6ZZX - chains B and M of the 24 polymer chains in the assembly; structure by electron microscopy, 2.70 A resolution.

== Chain B ==
Protein: Photosystem I P700 chlorophyll a apoprotein A2
Source organism: Chlorella ohadii
Notes: EC 1.97.1.12
Reference sequence: W8SUA3 (W8SUA3_CHLSO); residues 6-734 here correspond to UniProt positions 5-733 (UniProt number = residue number - 1)
Amino-acid sequence (731 residues; numbered 4 to 734; the number before each row is that of its first residue):
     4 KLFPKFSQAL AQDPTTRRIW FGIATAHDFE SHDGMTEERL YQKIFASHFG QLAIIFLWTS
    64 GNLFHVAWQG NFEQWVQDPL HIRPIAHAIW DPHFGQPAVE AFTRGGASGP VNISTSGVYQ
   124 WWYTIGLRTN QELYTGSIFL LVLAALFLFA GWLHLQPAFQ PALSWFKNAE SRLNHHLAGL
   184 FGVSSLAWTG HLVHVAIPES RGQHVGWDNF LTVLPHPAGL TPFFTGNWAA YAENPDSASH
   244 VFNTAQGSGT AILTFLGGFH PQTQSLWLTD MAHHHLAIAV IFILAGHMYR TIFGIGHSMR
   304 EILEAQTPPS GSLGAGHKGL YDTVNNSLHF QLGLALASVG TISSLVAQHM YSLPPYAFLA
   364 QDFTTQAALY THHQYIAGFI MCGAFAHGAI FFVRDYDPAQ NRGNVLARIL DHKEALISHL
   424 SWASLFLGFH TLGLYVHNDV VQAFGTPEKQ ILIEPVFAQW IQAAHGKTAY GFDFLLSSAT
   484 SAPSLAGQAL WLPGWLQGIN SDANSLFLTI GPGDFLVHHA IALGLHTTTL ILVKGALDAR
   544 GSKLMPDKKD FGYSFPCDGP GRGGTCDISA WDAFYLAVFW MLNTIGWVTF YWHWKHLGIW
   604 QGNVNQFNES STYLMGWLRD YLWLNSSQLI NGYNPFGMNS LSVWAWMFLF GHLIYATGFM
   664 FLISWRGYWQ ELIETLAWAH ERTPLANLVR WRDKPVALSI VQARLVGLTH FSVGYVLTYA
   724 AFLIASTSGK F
Construct notes: insertion (5); conflict Ala241 (Val240 in W8SUA3), Ala402 (Glu401 in W8SUA3), Gln403 (Ala402 in W8SUA3)
Ion coordination: chlorophyll a Mg site 1 near Gln54 (its only coordinating residue here); chlorophyll a Mg site 2 near Asp94 (its only coordinating residue here); chlorophyll a Mg site 3 near Gln309 (its only coordinating residue here); 4Fe-4S cluster Fe: Cys560, Cys569 (shared with 2 residues of chain A)
Small-molecule neighbours:
  - beta-carotene (BCR), molecule 1: Phe6, Ile22, Ile26, Val692
  - beta-carotene (BCR), molecule 2: Leu55, Ile58, Phe59, Trp61, Phe150, Gly182, Leu183, Val186, Ser187
  - beta-carotene (BCR), molecule 3: Phe59, Thr62, Leu66, Trp124, Trp125, Ile128, Leu130, Gly139, Phe142, Leu143, Leu146, Trp210
  - beta-carotene (BCR), molecule 4: Leu189, Leu223, Phe226, Phe227, Leu279, Val283, Ile286, Leu287, His290, Ile298
  - beta-carotene (BCR), molecule 5: Phe333, Leu337, Ala340, Thr344, Met384, Ala387, Phe388, Gly391, Phe394, Phe395, Ala539
  - beta-carotene (BCR), molecule 6: Phe388, Phe395, Ile412, Val536, Leu540
  - beta-carotene (BCR), molecule 7: Leu435, Gly436, Val439
  - beta-carotene (BCR), molecule 8: Trp649, Met650, Phe653, Trp672, Leu675, Ile676, Leu679
  - beta-carotene (BCR), molecule 9: Thr686, Pro687, Leu688
  - chlorophyll b (CHL): Trp210, Asp211, Phe213, Leu214
  - chlorophyll a isomer (CL0): Leu621, Leu625, Trp626
  - chlorophyll a (CLA), molecule 1: Phe6, Phe9, Gly25, Ile26, Ala29, His30, Phe32, His35, Lys46, Ser50, Gln54, Ile57
  - chlorophyll a (CLA), molecule 2: Thr19, Ile22, Trp23, Ile676, Leu679, Ala680, His683, Val692, Arg693, Trp694, Arg695, Asp696, Pro698, Val699
  - chlorophyll a (CLA), molecule 3: Trp23, Phe653, Leu656, Ile657, Thr660, Met663, Phe664, Leu701, Val709, Thr712, His713, Val716
  - chlorophyll a (CLA), molecule 4: Ile26, Ala27, Thr28, His30, Asp31, His332, Leu335, Leu339, Phe382, Ile383, Cys385, Gly386, Ala389, His390, Ile393, Arg397, Tyr556, Trp574, Phe577, Phe653, Ile657, Thr712, Val716, Leu720
  - chlorophyll a (CLA), molecule 5: His30, Phe32, Glu33, Tyr44, Ile47, Ser50, His51, Gln54, Leu55, Ile58, Phe169, Arg175, His179, Leu183, Phe184, Leu331, His332, Gln334, Leu335, Ala338, Leu339, Val342
  - chlorophyll a (CLA), molecule 6: His30, Gln54, Ile57, Ile58, Trp61, Leu339, Ile379, Phe382, Ile383
  - chlorophyll a (CLA), molecule 7: Phe48, Phe52, Leu149, Phe152, Ala153, Leu156, His157, Phe162, Pro164, Trp168
  - chlorophyll a (CLA), molecule 8: Phe48, His51, Phe52, Leu55, Trp124, Trp168, Phe169, Asn171, Ser174, Arg175, His178, His179, Gly182, Leu183, Phe184, Tyr359
  - chlorophyll a (CLA), molecule 9: Ile57, Leu60, Trp61, Ser63, Gly64, Phe67, His68, Trp71, Gln72, His90, Ala91, Trp93, Leu144
  - chlorophyll a (CLA), molecule 10: Ile58, Phe59, Trp61, Thr62, Ser119, Gly120, Trp124, Val186, Ser187, Ala190, Val342, Ile345, Ser346, Val349, Met353, Tyr359, Leu372, His375, His376, Ile379, Ile383
  - chlorophyll a (CLA), molecule 11: Trp61, Asn65, His68, Val69, Ala89, His90, Asn115, Ile116, Ser117, Thr118, Ser119, Val121, Val646, Trp647, Met650
  - chlorophyll a (CLA), molecule 12: Trp61, Asn65, Thr118, Ser119, Ala371, Leu372, Thr374, His375, Tyr378, Ile379, Phe382, Met650, Val719, Leu720, Tyr722, Ala723, Leu726, Ile727
  - chlorophyll a (CLA), molecule 13: His90, Ala91, Ile92, Trp93, Asp94, His96, Phe97, Phe105, Asn115, Ser645, Val646, Trp649
  - chlorophyll a (CLA), molecule 14: Trp124, Thr127, Ile128, Leu183, Phe184, Ser187, Ser188, Trp191, Leu195, Leu269, Met274, His277, His278, Ile281, Phe285, Ile345, Leu348, Val349, His352, Met353, Pro358, Tyr359
  - chlorophyll a (CLA), molecule 15: Ile128, Gly129, Leu130, Glu135, Thr138, Gly139, Phe142, Ser187, Ala190, Trp191, Gly193, His194, His197, Val198, Val208, Gly209, Trp210, Phe213
  - chlorophyll a (CLA), molecule 16: Trp168, Asn171, Ser174, His178, Thr294, Ile295, Phe296
  - chlorophyll a (CLA), molecule 17: Ala172, Arg175, Leu176, His179, Leu180, Phe184, Met302, Leu306, Tyr324, Val327, Asn328, Leu337, Ala338, Ser341, Val342, Ile345
  - chlorophyll a (CLA), molecule 18: Leu176, Leu180, Phe184, Ile284, Phe285, Ala288, Met291, Tyr292, Met302, Ile305, Leu306
  - chlorophyll a (CLA), molecule 19: Asn177, His178, Ala181, Gly182, Val186, His290, Tyr292, Thr294, Phe296, Ile298
  - chlorophyll a (CLA), molecule 20: Leu189, Ala190, Thr192, Gly193, Val196, His197, Phe213, Leu214, Val216, Leu217, Pro218, His219, Gly222, Leu223, Phe226, Phe227, Tyr234, Ile255, Leu256, Leu279
  - chlorophyll a (CLA), molecule 21: Phe226, Trp231, Ala232, Tyr234, Ala235, Leu256, Phe258, His276, Leu279, Ala280, Val283, Ile284, Leu493
  - chlorophyll a (CLA), molecule 22: Thr257, Phe258, Gly260, Gly261, Leu269, Asp273, Met274, His276, His277, Ala280, Ile281, Ile284, His352, Leu356, Trp494, Trp498
  - chlorophyll a (CLA), molecule 23: Leu287, Ala288, His290, Met291, Ile298, Gly299, His300
  - chlorophyll a (CLA), molecule 24: Met291, His300, Glu304, Ile305, Ala308, Gln309
  - chlorophyll a (CLA), molecule 25: Ile305, Leu306, Gln309, Leu316, His320, Leu323, Val327, Phe333, Val408, Leu409, Ile412
  - chlorophyll a (CLA), molecule 26: Ala308, Gln309, Thr310, Pro311, Pro312, Ser315, Leu316, His320
  - chlorophyll a (CLA), molecule 27: Ser315, Leu316, Val408, Arg411, Ile412, Asp414, His415, Leu419, His422
  - chlorophyll a (CLA), molecule 28: Leu337, Ala340, Ser341, Thr344, Ile345, Leu348, Gln351, His352, Tyr354, Ser355, Leu356, Trp498, Leu509, Phe510
  - chlorophyll a (CLA), molecule 29: Thr344, Ser347, Leu348, Gln351, Gln377, Gly381, Met384, Phe388, Leu528, Thr531, Thr532, Leu535, Met584, Thr587, Ile588
  - chlorophyll a (CLA), molecule 30: Gln351, Tyr354, Tyr373, Gln377, Phe460, Ala461, Trp463, Ile464, Gln465, His468, Phe510, Leu511, Ile513, His521, Ile524, Leu528, Val591, Tyr594, Trp595, Lys598, His599
  - chlorophyll a (CLA), molecule 31: Ala418, His422, Trp425
  - chlorophyll a (CLA), molecule 32: Leu419, His422, Leu423, Trp425, Ala525, Leu528, His529, Thr532
  - chlorophyll a (CLA), molecule 33: Ser421, His422, Ser424, Trp425, Leu428, Phe432
  - chlorophyll a (CLA), molecule 34: Ser424, Ser427, Leu428, Gly431, Phe432, Leu435, Leu526, Thr530, Leu533, Ile534, Leu579, Phe582, Trp583
  - chlorophyll a (CLA), molecule 35: Trp425, Leu428, Phe429, Phe432, His433
  - chlorophyll a (CLA), molecule 36: Trp425, Phe429, Leu430, Ile456, Glu457, Pro458, Val459, Phe460, Ala461, Asp517, Phe518, His521, His522, Ala525, His529
  - chlorophyll a (CLA), molecule 37: His433, Gly436, Leu437, Val439, His440, Val443, Phe447, Lys452, Ile454
  - chlorophyll a (CLA), molecule 38: Thr434, Tyr438, Val520, Ala523, Leu526, Asn586, Trp590, Phe593, Leu617, Trp620, Leu625, Ser629, Ile633, Phe651, His655, Tyr658, Tyr718, Thr721, Tyr722, Phe725
  - chlorophyll a (CLA), molecule 39: Leu435, Val439, Asp442, Val443, Leu526, Phe582, Trp583, Asn586, Trp590, Leu617, Leu621, Tyr658, Phe714
  - chlorophyll a (CLA), molecule 40: Trp463, Ile464, Ala467, His468, Phe477, Leu478, Leu479, Trp494, Leu495, Trp498, Phe510
  - chlorophyll a (CLA), molecule 41: Leu478, Ala485, Pro486, Ala489, Gly490, Leu493, Trp494
  - chlorophyll a (CLA), molecule 42: Trp649, Leu652, Phe653, His655, Leu656, Tyr658, Ala659, Phe662
  - chlorophyll a (CLA), molecule 43: Leu656, Ala659, Thr660, Phe662, Met663, Ile666, Ser667, Tyr671, Trp672, Leu675
  - chlorophyll a (CLA), molecule 44: Leu679, Ala682, His683, Thr686, Ala689, Val692
  - chlorophyll a (CLA), molecule 45: Ala682, Arg685, Thr686, Pro687
  - chlorophyll a (CLA), molecule 46: Pro687, Leu688, Ala689
  - beta,beta-caroten-4-one (ECH): Ile57, Leu60, Leu151
  - phylloquinone (PQN): Trp23, Met663, Phe664, Ser667, Trp668, Arg669, Trp672, Ile676, Val699, Ala700, Leu701, Ser702, Ala706
  - phosphatidylethanolamine (PTY), molecule 1: Trp210, Asp211, Phe213
  - phosphatidylethanolamine (PTY), molecule 2: Phe429, His433, Thr434, Leu437, Ile454, Ile456, Phe518, His522
  - 4Fe-4S cluster (SF4): Pro559, Cys560, Gly562, Pro563, Thr568, Cys569, Trp668, Ile703

== Chain M ==
Protein: Photosystem I reaction center subunit XII
Source organism: Chlorella ohadii
Reference sequence: W8SU98 (W8SU98_CHLSO); numbering as in UniProt (aligned over 1-31)
Amino-acid sequence (31 residues; each row starts with the number of its first residue):
     1 MPIADYQVFT ALFLALATGI FAVRLGVALY K
Small-molecule neighbours:
  - chlorophyll a (CLA), molecule 1: Val8, Ala11, Leu12, Ala15
  - chlorophyll a (CLA), molecule 2: Phe9, Leu12, Phe13
  - chlorophyll a (CLA), molecule 3: Leu16, Ile20, Val23, Arg24, Gly26, Val27
  - chlorophyll a (CLA), molecule 4: Gly26, Leu29, Tyr30
  - beta,beta-caroten-4-one (ECH): Leu12, Ala15, Leu16, Thr18, Gly19, Ala22, Leu25, Gly26, Leu29

== Interface between chain B and chain M ==
Residue-residue contacts (36; chain B residue first):
  Lys8(B) - Tyr30(M)  hydrogen bond (side chain-backbone)
  Lys46(B) - Leu29(M)  hydrogen bond (side chain-backbone)
  Lys46(B) - Lys31(M)
  Ala49(B) - Leu29(M)  hydrophobic
  Gly53(B) - Leu25(M)
  Leu60(B) - Thr18(M)
  Phe67(B) - Val8(M)  hydrophobic
  Phe67(B) - Ala11(M)  hydrophobic
  Ala70(B) - Ile3(M)
  Trp71(B) - Ile3(M)
  Trp71(B) - Val8(M)
  Glu76(B) - Met1(M)  hydrogen bond (side chain-backbone)
  Gln134(B) - Met1(M)  hydrogen bond (side chain-backbone)
  Gln134(B) - Pro2(M)
  Gln134(B) - Ile3(M)
  Gln134(B) - Gln7(M)  hydrogen bond
  Tyr137(B) - Gln7(M)  hydrogen bond (side chain-backbone)
  Tyr137(B) - Thr10(M)
  Tyr137(B) - Ala11(M)
  Ile141(B) - Ala11(M)  hydrophobic
  Ile141(B) - Leu14(M)  hydrophobic
  Leu144(B) - Ala11(M)
  Leu144(B) - Leu14(M)  hydrophobic
  Leu144(B) - Ala15(M)
  Leu144(B) - Thr18(M)
  Ala148(B) - Thr18(M)
  Ala148(B) - Phe21(M)  hydrophobic
  Leu151(B) - Thr18(M)
  Leu151(B) - Ala22(M)  hydrophobic
  Leu151(B) - Leu25(M)  hydrophobic
  Gly154(B) - Leu25(M)
  Trp155(B) - Arg24(M)
  Trp155(B) - Leu25(M)
  Trp155(B) - Ala28(M)
  Leu158(B) - Ala28(M)
  Leu158(B) - Leu29(M)
Other interface residues (no listed pair), chain B (22 interface residues in all): Phe6, Ser50, Asn133, Ala147

== In short ==
22 residues of chain B face 18 of chain M across their interface, with 6 hydrogen bonds. Among the polar pairs
are Lys8(B)-Tyr30(M), Lys46(B)-Leu29(M) and Glu76(B)-Met1(M). 2 chlorophyll a molecules and one
beta,beta-caroten-4-one molecule are bound between chain B and chain M.
Here chain B is Photosystem I P700 chlorophyll a apoprotein A2 and chain M is Photosystem I reaction center
subunit XII, both from Chlorella ohadii. Entry 6ZZX (Structure of low-light grown Chlorella ohadii Photosystem
I) was determined by electron microscopy together with 6ZZY and 7A4P from the same study.
